6BYZ - chains A and D; structure by X-ray diffraction, 2.96 A resolution.

# Chain A
Name: Insulin-degrading enzyme
Organism: Homo sapiens
Notes: EC 3.4.24.56
Reference sequence: P14735 (IDE_HUMAN); residue numbers follow UniProt; this construct covers 1-1019
Sequence (1019 residues; each row starts with the number of its first residue):
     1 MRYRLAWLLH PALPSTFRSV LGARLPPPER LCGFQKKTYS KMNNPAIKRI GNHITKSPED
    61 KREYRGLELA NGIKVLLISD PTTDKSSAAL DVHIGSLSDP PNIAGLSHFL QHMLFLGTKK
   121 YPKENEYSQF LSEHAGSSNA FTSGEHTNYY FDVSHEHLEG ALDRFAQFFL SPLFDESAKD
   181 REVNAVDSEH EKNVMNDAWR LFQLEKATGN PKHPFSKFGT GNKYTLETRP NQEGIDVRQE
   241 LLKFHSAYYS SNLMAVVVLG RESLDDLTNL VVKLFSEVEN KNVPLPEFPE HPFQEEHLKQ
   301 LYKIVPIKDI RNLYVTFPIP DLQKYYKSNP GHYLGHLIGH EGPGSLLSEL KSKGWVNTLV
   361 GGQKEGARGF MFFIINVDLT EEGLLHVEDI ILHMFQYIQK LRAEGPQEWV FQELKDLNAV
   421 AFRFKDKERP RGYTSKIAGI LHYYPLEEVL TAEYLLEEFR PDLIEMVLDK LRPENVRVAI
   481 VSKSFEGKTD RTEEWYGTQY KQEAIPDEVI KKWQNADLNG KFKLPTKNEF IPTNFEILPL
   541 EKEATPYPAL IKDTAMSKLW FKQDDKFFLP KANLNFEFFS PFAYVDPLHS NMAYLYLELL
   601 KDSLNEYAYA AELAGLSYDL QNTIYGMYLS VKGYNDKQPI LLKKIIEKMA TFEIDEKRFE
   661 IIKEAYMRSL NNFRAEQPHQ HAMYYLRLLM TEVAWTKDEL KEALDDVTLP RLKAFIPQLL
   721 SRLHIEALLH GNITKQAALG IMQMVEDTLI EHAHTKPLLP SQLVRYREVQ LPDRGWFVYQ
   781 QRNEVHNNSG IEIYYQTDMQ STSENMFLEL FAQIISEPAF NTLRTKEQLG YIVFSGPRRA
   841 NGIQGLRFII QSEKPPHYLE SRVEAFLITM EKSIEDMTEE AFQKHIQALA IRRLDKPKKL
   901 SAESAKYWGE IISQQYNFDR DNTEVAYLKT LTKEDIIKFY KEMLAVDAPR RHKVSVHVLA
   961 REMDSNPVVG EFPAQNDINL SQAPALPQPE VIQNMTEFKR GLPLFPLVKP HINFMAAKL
Unresolved in the structure: 1-42, 968-977, 1012-1019
Sequence notes: engineered mutation Leu-110 (Cys in P14735), Gln-111 (Glu in P14735), Ser-171 (Cys in P14735), Ala-178 (Cys in P14735), Val-257 (Cys in P14735), Leu-414 (Cys in P14735), Asn-573 (Cys in P14735), Ser-590 (Cys in P14735), Ser-789 (Cys in P14735), Ala-812 (Cys in P14735), Ala-819 (Cys in P14735), Ser-904 (Cys in P14735), Asn-966 (Cys in P14735), Ala-974 (Cys in P14735)
UniProt features mapped onto this chain:
  - motif: Glu-853 to Tyr-858 (SlyX motif)
  - binding site (Zn(2+)): His-108, His-112, Glu-189
  - binding site (substrate): His-336 to Gly-342, Leu-359 to Gln-363
  - binding site (ATP): Arg-429, Asp-895 to Ser-901
  - modified residue (N6-succinyllysine): Lys-192, Lys-697
  - mutagenesis: Ser-132 (S132C: Increases catalytic rate towards INS and amyloid; when associated with C-817), Asn-184 (N184C: Increases catalytic rate towards INS and amyloid; when associated with C-828), Pro-286 (P286G: Reduced enzyme activity), Gly-366 to Gly-369 (Reduced enzyme activity), Asp-426 (D426C: Increases catalytic rate towards INS and amyloid; when associated with C-899), Tyr-496 (Y496A: Strongly reduced enzyme activity), Phe-530 (F530A: Strongly increased enzyme activity), Arg-767 (R767A: Decreases dimerization. No effect on degradation of ANP. Retains the ability to degrade an aberrant form of ANP, when in the presence of both ANP and the aberrant ANP), Glu-817 (E817C: Increases catalytic rate towards INS and amyloid; when associated with C-132), Gln-828 (Q828C: Increases catalytic rate towards INS and amyloid; when associated with C-184), Tyr-831 (Y831F: No effect on catalytic activity), Lys-899 (K899C: Increases catalytic rate towards INS and amyloid; when associated with C-426)
Ligand contacts: J18 ([(8R,9S,10S)-9-(2',3'-dimethyl[1,1'-biphenyl]-4-yl)-6-{[2-(trifluoromethyl)phenyl]sulfonyl}-1,6-diazabicyclo[6.2.0]decan-10-yl]methanol): Ala-198, Leu-201, Phe-202, Leu-204, Glu-205, Thr-208, Tyr-302, Tyr-314, Thr-316, Val-360, Gly-361, Gly-362, Gln-363, Lys-364, Ile-374, Asn-376, Arg-477, Ala-479
What the authors report for this chain:
  - mutagenesis - A479L: abolished binding to BRD8283 (5) and BRD4171 (6)
  - mutagenesis - G362Q, I374Q: decreased binding to These two inhibitors
  - mutagenesis - E111Q: abolished catalytic activity (citing earlier work)

# Chain D
Name: Ala-ala-ala
Organism: Escherichia coli BL21(DE3)
Sequence (3 residues; numbered 1 to 3; the number before each row is that of its first residue):
     1 AAA

# Interface between chain A and chain D
Pairs across the interface - 11 pairs, chain A then chain D:
  Gly-335(A) with Ala-2(D)
  Gly-339(A) with Ala-1(D), hydrogen bond (backbone-backbone)
  Glu-341(A) with Ala-1(D), hydrogen bond (side chain-backbone)
  Leu-359(A) with Ala-1(D), hydrogen bond (backbone-backbone)
  Val-360(A) with Ala-1(D)
  Gly-361(A) with Ala-1(D), hydrogen bond (backbone-backbone); Ala-2(D); Ala-3(D), hydrogen bond (backbone-backbone)
  Gln-363(A) with Ala-3(D)
  Tyr-609(A) with Ala-1(D); Ala-2(D)
Other interface residues (no listed pair), chain A (11 interface residues in all): His-332, His-336, Gly-362

# Overview
The interface between chain A and chain D involves 11 residues on one side and 3 on the other; the contacts
include 5 hydrogen bonds. Polar contacts include Glu-341(A)/Ala-1(D), Gly-339(A)/Ala-1(D) and
Leu-359(A)/Ala-1(D). The paper reports that G362Q and I374Q of chain A reduce binding to These two inhibitors;
A479L of chain A abolishes binding to BRD8283 (5) and BRD4171 (6).
Here chain A is Insulin-degrading enzyme (Homo sapiens) and chain D is Ala-ala-ala (Escherichia coli
BL21(DE3)). Entry 6BYZ (Structure of Cysteine-free Human Insulin-Degrading Enzyme in complex with
Substrate-selective Macrocyclic Inhibitor 37) was determined by X-ray diffraction, deposited together with
6EDS and 6MQ3.
